PDB entry 8ABG | electron microscopy, 2.30 A resolution | chains C and G of the 20 polymer chains in the assembly

# Chain C
Name: Cytochrome b
From: Yarrowia lipolytica
Reference sequence: Q9B6D0 (CYB_YARLI); residue numbers follow UniProt; this construct covers 1-385
Sequence (385 residues; numbered 1 to 385; the number before each row is that of its first residue):
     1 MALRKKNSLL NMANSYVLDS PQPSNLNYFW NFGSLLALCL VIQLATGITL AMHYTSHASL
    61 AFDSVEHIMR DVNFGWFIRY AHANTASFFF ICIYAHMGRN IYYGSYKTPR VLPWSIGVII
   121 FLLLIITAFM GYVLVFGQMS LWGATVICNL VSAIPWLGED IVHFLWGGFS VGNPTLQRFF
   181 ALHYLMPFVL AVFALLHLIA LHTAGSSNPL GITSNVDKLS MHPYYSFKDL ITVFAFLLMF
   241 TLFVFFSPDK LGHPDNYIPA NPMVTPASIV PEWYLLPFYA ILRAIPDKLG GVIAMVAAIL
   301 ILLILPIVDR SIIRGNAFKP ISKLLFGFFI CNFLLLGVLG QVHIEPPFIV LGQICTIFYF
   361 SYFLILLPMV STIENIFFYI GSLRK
Not modelled in the structure: 384-385
Swiss-Prot annotation at these positions:
  - binding site (heme b): His-82, His-96, His-183, His-197
  - binding site (a ubiquinone): His-202
Bound ions: heme Fe site 1: His-82, His-183; heme Fe site 2: His-96, His-197
Small-molecule neighbours:
  - heme (HEM), molecule 1: Trp-30, Phe-32, Gly-33, Ser-34, Leu-36, Ala-37, Phe-89, Ile-93, His-96, Met-97, Arg-99, Asn-100, Ser-105, Arg-110, Pro-113, Trp-114, Gly-117, Val-118, Ile-120, Phe-121, Leu-190, Ala-194, His-197, Leu-198, Leu-201, Ser-206, Ser-207
  - heme (HEM), molecule 2: Leu-40, Gln-43, Leu-44, Gly-47, Ile-48, Leu-50, Ala-51, Tyr-54, Val-65, Arg-79, His-82, Ala-83, Ala-86, Phe-89, Leu-124, Thr-127, Ala-128, Gly-131, Tyr-132, Leu-134, Val-135, Phe-180, His-183, Tyr-184, Pro-187, Leu-190, Tyr-274
  - 1,2-diacyl-sn-glycero-3-phosphocholine (PC1): Asn-27, Phe-29, Tyr-94, Ala-95, Gly-98, Arg-99, Tyr-102, Tyr-103, Pro-209, Ala-317, Lys-323, Phe-326, Gly-327, Ile-330, Cys-331, Phe-333
  - phosphatidylethanolamine (PTY), molecule 1: Ser-34, Ala-37, Leu-38, Val-41, His-222, Pro-223, Ser-226, Phe-227, Asp-229, Leu-230, Val-233, Phe-234
  - phosphatidylethanolamine (PTY), molecule 2: Phe-74, Phe-77, Leu-237, Phe-240, Phe-245

# Chain G
Name: Cytochrome b-c1 complex subunit 7
From: Yarrowia lipolytica
Reference sequence: Q6C3K7 (QCR7_YARLI); residues 1-128 here = UniProt positions 1-128
Sequence (128 residues; each row starts with the number of its first residue):
     1 MASITSVVKT SELILKSPLL SKIVVPLAKT YVKFSGYRQL GFKMNDLIIE ETPNMQLALR
    61 RLPPTESYDR VYRLIRATQF SLSHKLATGN DITKPEEDDH YLIPYILDVE AEAFEKDALD
   121 NLEVVKRK
Not modelled in the structure: 1, 126-128

# Chain C / chain G interface
Contacting residue pairs (67; chain C residue first):
  Ser-24(C) with Thr-78(G); Leu-82(G)
  Asn-25(C) with Thr-78(G); Ser-81(G), hydrogen bond; Leu-82(G)
  Lys-107(C) with Ile-49(G)
  Pro-109(C) with Glu-51(G)
  Leu-210(C) with Leu-40(G), hydrophobic; Phe-42(G), hydrophobic; Ala-77(G); Thr-78(G); Ser-81(G)
  Ile-212(C) with Asp-46(G); Leu-74(G), hydrophobic; Thr-78(G)
  Thr-213(C) with Glu-50(G); Leu-74(G)
  Val-216(C) with Ile-75(G), hydrophobic
  Asp-217(C) with Ile-75(G)
  Arg-310(C) with Ala-2(G), hydrogen bond (backbone-backbone)
  Ile-312(C) with Ala-2(G); Ile-4(G), hydrophobic; Ile-48(G); Ile-49(G), hydrogen bond (backbone-backbone)
  Ile-313(C) with Leu-47(G); Ile-49(G)
  Arg-314(C) with Ile-49(G); Glu-51(G), salt bridge
  Phe-318(C) with Tyr-31(G); Ser-35(G), hydrogen bond (backbone-side chain); Tyr-37(G), hydrophobic; Phe-42(G), hydrophobic; Leu-47(G), hydrophobic
  Lys-319(C) with Tyr-31(G)
  Pro-320(C) with Tyr-31(G); Phe-34(G); Ser-35(G)
  Ile-321(C) with Tyr-31(G), hydrophobic
  Glu-374(C) with Tyr-31(G), hydrogen bond
  Asn-375(C) with Ala-2(G); Val-7(G)
  Ile-376(C) with Thr-10(G); Ile-14(G), hydrophobic
  Phe-377(C) with Ala-28(G); Tyr-31(G), hydrophobic; Val-32(G)
  Phe-378(C) with Tyr-31(G); Ser-35(G); Met-44(G)
  Tyr-379(C) with Val-7(G), hydrophobic; Val-8(G), hydrophobic; Ser-11(G); Met-44(G), hydrophobic; His-100(G)
  Ile-380(C) with Ser-11(G); Val-25(G), hydrophobic; Ala-28(G), hydrophobic
  Gly-381(C) with Ala-28(G); Val-32(G); Arg-38(G)
  Ser-382(C) with Tyr-37(G); Arg-38(G); Met-44(G); Asp-98(G); His-100(G), hydrogen bond
  Leu-383(C) with Leu-15(G), hydrophobic; His-100(G)
Other interface residues (no listed pair), chain C (30 interface residues in all): Thr-108, Ser-311, Ala-317
Other interface residues (no listed pair), chain G (40 interface residues in all): Val-24, Leu-27, Lys-29, Gly-36, Thr-52, Val-71, Ile-103

# Overview
The interface between chain C and chain G involves 30 residues on one side and 40 on the other, with 6
hydrogen bonds and 1 salt bridge. Polar contacts include Arg-314(C)/Glu-51(G), Asn-25(C)/Ser-81(G) and
Phe-318(C)/Ser-35(G). Bound to chain C: heme, 1,2-diacyl-sn-glycero-3-phosphocholine and
phosphatidylethanolamine.
Here chain C is Cytochrome b and chain G is Cytochrome b-c1 complex subunit 7, both from Yarrowia lipolytica.
Entry 8ABG (Complex III2 from Yarrowia lipolytica, oxidised with ferricyanide, c-position) was determined by
electron microscopy together with 8AB6, 8AB7, 8AB8, 8AB9, 8ABA, 8ABB and 11 further entries from the same
study.
